PDB entry 8YUV | electron microscopy, 3.00 A resolution | chains B and S of the 5 polymer chains in the assembly

== Chain B ==
Name: Guanine nucleotide-binding protein G(I)/G(S)/G(T) subunit beta-1
Source organism: Homo sapiens
UniProtKB: P62873 (GBB1_HUMAN); residues 2-340 here = UniProt positions 2-340
Chain sequence (358 residues; numbered -17 to 340; the number before each row is that of its first residue; numbers below 1 keep their minus sign (Met-17 is residue -17)):
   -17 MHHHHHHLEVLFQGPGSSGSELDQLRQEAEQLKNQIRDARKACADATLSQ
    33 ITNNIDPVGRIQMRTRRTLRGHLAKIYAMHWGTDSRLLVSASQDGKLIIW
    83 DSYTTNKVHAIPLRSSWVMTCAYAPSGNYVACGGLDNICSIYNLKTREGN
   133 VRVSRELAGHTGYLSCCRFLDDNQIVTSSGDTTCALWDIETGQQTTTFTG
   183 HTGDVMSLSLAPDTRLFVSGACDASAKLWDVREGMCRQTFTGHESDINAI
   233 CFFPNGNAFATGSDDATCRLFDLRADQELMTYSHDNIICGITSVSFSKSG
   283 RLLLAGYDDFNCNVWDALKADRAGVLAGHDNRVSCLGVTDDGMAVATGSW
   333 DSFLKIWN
Not modelled in the structure: -17 to 1
Differences from the reference sequence: initiating methionine (-17); expression tag (-16 to 1)
Curated features (UniProtKB/Swiss-Prot):
  - modified residue: Ser2 (N-acetylserine), His266 (Phosphohistidine)
  - natural variant: Leu30 (L30F: In MRD42; uncertain significance), Arg52 (R52G: In MRD42), Gly64 (G64V: In MRD42), Asp76 (D76E: In MRD42; D76G: In MRD42), Gly77 (G77S: In MRD42), Lys78 (K78R: In MRD42), Ile80 (I80N: In MRD42; I80T: In MRD42), His91 (H91R: In MRD42; uncertain significance), Ala92 (A92T: In MRD42), Pro94 (P94S: In MRD42), Leu95 (L95P: In MRD42), Arg96 (R96L: In MRD42), 5 further natural variant entries in UniProt

== Chain S ==
Name: scFv16
Source organism: Mus musculus
Notes: antibody fragment or engineered binder
Chain sequence (269 residues; numbered 1 to 269; the number before each row is that of its first residue):
     1 DVQLVESGGGLVQPGGSRKLSCSASGFAFSSFGMHWVRQAPEKGLEWVAY
    51 ISSGSGTIYYADTVKGRFTISRDDPKNTLFLQMTSLRSEDTAMYYCVRSI
   101 YYYGSSPFDFWGQGTTLTVSSGGGGSGGGGSGGGGSDIVMTQATSSVPVT
   151 PGESVSISCRSSKSLLHSNGNTYLYWFLQRPGQSPQLLIYRMSNLASGVP
   201 DRFSGSGSGTAFTLTISRLEAEDVGVYYCMQHLEYPLTFGAGTKLELKGS
   251 LEVLFQGPAAAHHHHHHHH
Not modelled in the structure: 122-134, 248-269
Cystine bridges: Cys22-Cys96, Cys159-Cys229

== How chain B and chain S interact ==
Contacting residue pairs (11):
  Arg68(B) - Tyr103(S)
  Leu69(B) - Tyr103(S)  hydrophobic
  Val90(B) - Tyr102(S)  hydrophobic
  Arg129(B) - Asp1(S)  salt bridge
  Arg129(B) - Val2(S)
  Arg129(B) - Arg98(S)  hydrogen bond (backbone-side chain)
  Glu130(B) - Gly26(S)
  Glu130(B) - Phe27(S)
  Glu130(B) - Ala28(S)  hydrogen bond (backbone-backbone)
  Glu130(B) - Phe32(S)
  Gly131(B) - Phe32(S)
Other interface residues (no listed pair), chain B (9 interface residues in all): Asp66, Asp83, His91
Other interface residues (no listed pair), chain S (10 interface residues in all): Phe110

== Summary ==
9 residues of chain B face 10 of chain S across their interface; the contacts include 2 hydrogen bonds and 1
salt bridge. Among the polar pairs are Arg129(B)-Asp1(S), Arg129(B)-Arg98(S) and Glu130(B)-Ala28(S).
Chain B is Guanine nucleotide-binding protein G(I)/G(S)/G(T) subunit beta-1 (Homo sapiens) and chain S is
scFv16 (Mus musculus); the structure, Cryo-EM structure of the immepip-bound H3R-Gi complex, was determined by
electron microscopy, deposited together with 8YUT and 8YUU.
